Entry 8K8C (X-ray diffraction, 2.06 A resolution); this record covers chains A and C of the 4 polymer chains in the assembly.

[Chain A]
Molecule: CCAAT/enhancer-binding protein alpha
Source organism: Homo sapiens
Reference sequence: P49715 (CEBPA_HUMAN); residues 281-340 here = UniProt positions 281-340
Sequence (61 residues; each row starts with the number of its first residue):
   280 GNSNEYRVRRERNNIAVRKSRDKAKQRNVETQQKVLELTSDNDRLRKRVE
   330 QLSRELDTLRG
Unresolved in the structure: 280
Sequence notes: expression tag (280)
UniProt features mapped onto this chain:
  - DNA-binding region: Tyr285 to Arg300
  - region: Arg286 to Lys313 (Basic motif)
  - natural variant: Gln312 (Q312QK: In AML)
Reported in the primary citation:
  - mutagenesis - D320E (5-fold): increased binding to the 13-nt DNA strand (chain C)

[Chain C]
Molecule: 13-nt DNA strand
Sequence (13 nucleotides; each row starts with the number of its first residue):
     1 CATTACGTAATGA

[Interface between chain A and chain C]
Residue-residue contacts (9; chain A residue first):
  Asn292(A) with DA2(C), base contact; DT3(C), hydrogen bond to the base
  Ala295(A) with DA2(C), phosphate contact; DT3(C), base contact
  Val296(A) with DT4(C), base contact
  Lys298(A) with DA2(C), salt bridge to the phosphate
  Ser299(A) with DT3(C), hydrogen bond to the phosphate
  Arg300(A) with DA5(C), base contact; DC6(C), base contact

[Overview]
Chain A and chain C form an interface of 6 and 5 residues respectively, with 2 hydrogen bonds and 1 salt
bridge. Polar pairs include Asn292(A)-DT3(C), Ser299(A)-DT3(C) and Lys298(A)-DA2(C). The paper reports that
D320E of chain A increases binding to the 13-nt DNA strand (chain C).
Here chain A is CCAAT/enhancer-binding protein alpha (Homo sapiens) and chain C is a 13-nt DNA strand. Entry
8K8C (Crystal structure of C/EBPalpha BZIP domain bound to a high affinity DNA) was determined by X-ray
diffraction together with 8K86, 8K89, 8K8A and 8K8D from the same study.
